PDB entry 5ESU | X-ray diffraction, 2.20 A resolution | chains C and D of the 4 polymer chains in the assembly

[Chain C (and D)]
Protein: 2-succinyl-5-enolpyruvyl-6-hydroxy-3-cyclohexene-1-carboxylate synthase
Organism: Mycobacterium tuberculosis (strain ATCC 25618 / H37Rv)
Notes: EC 2.2.1.9; chain D of this document is another copy of the same molecule, construct and numbering; everything in this record applies to it too
UniProtKB: P9WK11 (MEND_MYCTU); residues 1-554 here = UniProt positions 1-554
Chain sequence (574 residues; each row starts with the number of its first residue; numbers below 1 keep their minus sign (Met-19 is residue -19)):
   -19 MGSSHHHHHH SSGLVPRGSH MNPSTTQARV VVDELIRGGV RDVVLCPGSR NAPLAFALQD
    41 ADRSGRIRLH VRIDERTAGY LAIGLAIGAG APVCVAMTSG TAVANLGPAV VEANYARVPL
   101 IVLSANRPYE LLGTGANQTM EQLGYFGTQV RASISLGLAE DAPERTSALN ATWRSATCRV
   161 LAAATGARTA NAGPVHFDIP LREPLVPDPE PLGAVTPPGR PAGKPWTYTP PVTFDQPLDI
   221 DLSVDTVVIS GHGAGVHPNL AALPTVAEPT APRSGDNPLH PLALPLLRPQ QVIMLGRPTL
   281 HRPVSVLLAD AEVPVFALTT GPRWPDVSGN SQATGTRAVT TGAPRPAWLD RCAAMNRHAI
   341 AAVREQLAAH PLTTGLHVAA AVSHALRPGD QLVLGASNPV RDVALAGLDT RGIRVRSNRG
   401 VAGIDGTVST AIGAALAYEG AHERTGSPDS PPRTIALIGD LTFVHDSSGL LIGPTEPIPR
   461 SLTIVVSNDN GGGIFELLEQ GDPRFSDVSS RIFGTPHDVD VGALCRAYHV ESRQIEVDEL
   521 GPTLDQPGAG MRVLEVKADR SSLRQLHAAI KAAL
Unresolved in the structure: -19 to 1, 184-194, 426-430 (chain D: -19 to 1, 185-194, 428)
Covalently attached groups: beta-mercaptoethanol (BME) linked to Cys26
Sequence notes: initiating methionine (-19); expression tag (-18 to 0)
Ion coordination: Mg2+: Asp440, Asp469, Gly471 (together with Mg2+)
Ligand contacts: Mg2+ (TOI; (1R,2S,5S,6S)-2-[(1S)-1-[3-[(4-azanylidene-2-methyl-1H-pyrimidin-5-yl)methyl]-4-methyl-5-[2-[oxidanyl (phosphonooxy)phosphoryl]oxyethyl]-1,3-thiazol-3-ium-2-yl]-1,4-bis(oxidanyl)-4-oxidanylidene-butyl]-6-oxidanyl-5-(3-oxid anyl-3-oxidanylidene-prop-1-en-2-yl)oxy-cyclohex-3-ene-1-carboxylic acid): Arg282, Ala376, Ser377, Asn378, Pro379, Arg381, Arg399, Ala402, Gly403, Ile404, Asp405, Gly439, Asp440, Leu441, Thr442, His445, Asp469, Gly471, Gly472, Gly473, Ile474, Phe475, Leu478

[Chain C / chain D interface]
Residue-residue contacts (35; chain C residue first):
  Pro108(C) with Pro108(D), hydrophobic; Gly137(D); Leu138(D), hydrogen bond (backbone-backbone)
  Tyr109(C) with Tyr109(D), hydrogen bond; Leu138(D); Glu140(D)
  Glu110(C) with Gly137(D)
  Leu111(C) with Ser135(D); Leu136(D); Thr152(D); Ala156(D), hydrophobic
  Leu112(C) with Ser133(D); Ile134(D); Ser135(D), hydrogen bond (backbone-backbone)
  Gly113(C) with Ser133(D); Ile134(D)
  Thr114(C) with Ile134(D); Arg159(D)
  Ser133(C) with Leu112(D); Gly113(D)
  Ile134(C) with Leu112(D); Gly113(D); Thr114(D)
  Ser135(C) with Leu111(D); Leu112(D), hydrogen bond (backbone-backbone)
  Leu136(C) with Leu111(D)
  Gly137(C) with Pro108(D); Glu110(D)
  Leu138(C) with Pro108(D), hydrogen bond (backbone-backbone); Tyr109(D), hydrophobic
  Glu140(C) with Tyr109(D); Arg182(D), salt bridge
  Ala156(C) with Leu111(D), hydrophobic
  Arg159(C) with Thr114(D)
  Arg182(C) with Glu140(D), salt bridge
Interface residues without a listed pair, chain C (19 interface residues in all): Ala139, Thr152
Interface residues without a listed pair, chain D (19 interface residues in all): Ala139

[Summary]
Chain C and chain D each contribute 19 residues to their interface; the contacts include 5 hydrogen bonds and
2 salt bridges. Polar contacts include Glu140(C)-Arg182(D), Tyr109(C)-Tyr109(D) and Pro108(C)-Leu138(D). Bound
to chain C: Mg2+. Asp440(C), Asp469(C) and Gly471(C) form the Mg2+ site.
Chain C and chain D are both 2-succinyl-5-enolpyruvyl-6-hydroxy-3-cyclohexene-1-carboxylate synthase
(Mycobacterium tuberculosis (strain ATCC 25618 / H37Rv)); the structure, Crystal Structure of M. tuberculosis
MenD bound to Mg2+ and Covalent Intermediate II (a ThDP + ..., was determined by X-ray diffraction together
with 5ERX, 5ERY, 5ESD, 5ESO and 5ESS from the same study.
